Entry 8BZT (X-ray diffraction, 1.65 A resolution); this record covers chains A and B.

# Chain A
Protein: 14-3-3 protein sigma
Organism: Homo sapiens
UniProt: P31947 (1433S_HUMAN); residue numbers follow UniProt; this construct covers 1-231
Sequence (236 residues; numbered -4 to 231; the number before each row is that of its first residue; numbers below 1 keep their minus sign (Gly-4 is residue -4)):
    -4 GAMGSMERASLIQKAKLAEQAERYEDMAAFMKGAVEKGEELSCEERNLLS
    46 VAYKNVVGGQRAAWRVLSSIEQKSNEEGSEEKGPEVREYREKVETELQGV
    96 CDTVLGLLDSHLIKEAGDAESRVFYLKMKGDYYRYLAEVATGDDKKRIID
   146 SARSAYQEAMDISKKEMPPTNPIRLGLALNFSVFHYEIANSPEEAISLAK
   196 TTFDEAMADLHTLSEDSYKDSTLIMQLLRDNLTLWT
Sequence notes: expression tag (-4 to 0)
Bound ions: Mg2+ site 1 near Glu2 (its only coordinating residue here); Mg2+ site 2 near Ser37 (its only coordinating residue here); Mg2+ site 3 near Glu89 (its only coordinating residue here)
Small-molecule neighbours: SKR (N-[(2S)-2-[(1E,3R,4S,8R,9R,10R,11S,14S)-14-(methoxymethyl)-3,10-dimethyl-4,8,9-tris(oxidanyl)-6-tricyclo[9.3.0.03,7]tetradeca-1,6-dienyl]propyl]ethanamide): Asn42, Ser45, Val46, Lys49, Phe119, Lys122, Met123, Pro167, Ile168, Gly171, Asp215, Leu218, Ile219

# Chain B
Protein: ERalpha peptide
Sequence (5 residues; numbered 591 to 595; the number before each row is that of its first residue):
   591 FPATV
Modified / non-standard residues: Thr594 (phosphothreonine; TPO)

# Chain A / chain B interface
Residue-residue contacts (21):
  Lys49(A) - Val595(B)
  Arg56(A) - Thr594(B)
  Arg60(A) - Phe591(B)
  Lys122(A) - Val595(B)  hydrogen bond (side chain-backbone)
  Arg129(A) - Thr594(B)
  Tyr130(A) - Thr594(B)
  Gly171(A) - Val595(B)
  Leu174(A) - Ala593(B)
  Leu174(A) - Thr594(B)
  Leu174(A) - Val595(B)
  Asn175(A) - Thr594(B)
  Asn175(A) - Val595(B)  hydrogen bond (side chain-backbone)
  Val178(A) - Pro592(B)  hydrophobic
  Val178(A) - Ala593(B)
  Val178(A) - Thr594(B)
  Glu182(A) - Pro592(B)
  Leu222(A) - Ala593(B)  hydrophobic
  Asn226(A) - Pro592(B)
  Asn226(A) - Ala593(B)  hydrogen bond (side chain-backbone)
  Leu229(A) - Pro592(B)  hydrophobic
  Trp230(A) - Pro592(B)  hydrophobic
Interface residues without a listed pair, chain A (16 interface residues in all): Asp126

# Summary
The interface between chain A and chain B involves 16 residues on one side and 5 on the other, with 3 hydrogen
bonds. Among the polar pairs are Lys122(A)-Val595(B), Asn175(A)-Val595(B) and Asn226(A)-Ala593(B). Bound to
chain A: compound SKR.
Chain A is 14-3-3 protein sigma (Homo sapiens) and chain B is ERalpha peptide; the structure, FC-NAg
stabilizer of 14-3-3 and ERalpha, was determined by X-ray diffraction.
